Entry 4MBE (X-ray diffraction, 2.61 A resolution); this record covers chains B and G of the 5 polymer chains in the assembly.

== Chain B ==
Name: Nuclear mRNA export protein SAC3
Organism: Saccharomyces cerevisiae
Notes: fragment: CDC31 interacting region, residues 753-805
Reference sequence: P46674 (SAC3_YEAST); residue numbers follow UniProt; this construct covers 753-805
Chain sequence (53 residues; numbered 753 to 805; the number before each row is that of its first residue):
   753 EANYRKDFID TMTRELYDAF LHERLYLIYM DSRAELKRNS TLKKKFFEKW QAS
Not modelled in the structure: 753-755
From the paper describing this entry:
  - mutagenesis - L768A/H774A, L768A/H774D, F772A/H774A: decreased binding to Nucleoporin NUP1 (chain G)
  - mutagenesis - L768A/H774A, L768A/H774D, F772A/H774A: decreased localization
  - mutagenesis - L768A/H774D: decreased growth in response to 37 degC

== Chain G ==
Name: Nucleoporin NUP1
Organism: Saccharomyces cerevisiae
Notes: fragment: FXF 1 repeat containing region, residues 316-340
Reference sequence: P20676 (NUP1_YEAST); residue numbers follow UniProt; this construct covers 316-340
Chain sequence (25 residues; row label = number of the first residue in the row):
   316 LKKNIEPKKD KESIVLPTVG FDFIK
Not modelled in the structure: 316-330, 340

== How chain B and chain G interact ==
Pairs across the interface (13; chain B residue first):
  Leu768(B) with Phe338(G), hydrophobic
  Asp770(B) with Asp337(G)
  Ala771(B) with Gly335(G); Phe336(G), hydrophobic; Asp337(G); Phe338(G)
  Phe772(B) with Phe336(G)
  His774(B) with Gly335(G); Asp337(G), salt bridge
  Glu775(B) with Thr333(G), hydrogen bond; Gly335(G), hydrogen bond (backbone-backbone); Phe336(G)
  Tyr778(B) with Gly335(G)
Other interface residues (no listed pair), chain B (10 interface residues in all): Met764, Glu767, Leu779
Other interface residues (no listed pair), chain G (6 interface residues in all): Pro332
From the paper, about this interface:
  - specific contacts: Met764(B)-Phe338(G), Glu767(B)-Phe338(G), Leu768(B)-Phe336(G), Leu768(B)-Phe338(G), Ala771(B)-Phe336(G), Phe772(B)-Phe336(G)

== In short ==
10 residues of chain B face 6 of chain G across their interface; the contacts include 2 hydrogen bonds and 1
salt bridge. Polar contacts include His774(B)-Asp337(G), Glu775(B)-Thr333(G) and Glu775(B)-Gly335(G). The
paper describes contacts between Met764(B) and Phe338(G), Glu767(B) and Phe338(G) and Leu768(B) and Phe336(G)
among others. The paper reports that L768A/H774A, L768A/H774D and F772A/H774A of chain B reduce binding to
Nucleoporin NUP1 (chain G); L768A/H774A, L768A/H774D and F772A/H774A of chain B reduce localization.
Here chain B is Nuclear mRNA export protein SAC3 and chain G is Nucleoporin NUP1, both from Saccharomyces
cerevisiae. Entry 4MBE (Sac3:Sus1:Cdc31:Nup1 complex) was determined by X-ray diffraction, deposited together
with 4C31.
